PDB entry 7V0O | electron microscopy, 6.60 A resolution (low resolution: residue-level contacts below are approximate; hydrogen-bond / salt-bridge calls are withheld) | chains A and B of the 16 polymer chains in the assembly

[Chain A (and B)]
Name: Spike glycoprotein E1
Source organism: Eastern equine encephalitis virus
Notes: chain B of this document is another copy of the same molecule, construct and numbering; everything in this record applies to it too
UniProtKB: Q4QXJ7 (POLS_EEEVF); residues 1-400 here correspond to UniProt positions 802-1201 (UniProt number = residue number + 801)
Chain sequence (400 residues; each row starts with the number of its first residue):
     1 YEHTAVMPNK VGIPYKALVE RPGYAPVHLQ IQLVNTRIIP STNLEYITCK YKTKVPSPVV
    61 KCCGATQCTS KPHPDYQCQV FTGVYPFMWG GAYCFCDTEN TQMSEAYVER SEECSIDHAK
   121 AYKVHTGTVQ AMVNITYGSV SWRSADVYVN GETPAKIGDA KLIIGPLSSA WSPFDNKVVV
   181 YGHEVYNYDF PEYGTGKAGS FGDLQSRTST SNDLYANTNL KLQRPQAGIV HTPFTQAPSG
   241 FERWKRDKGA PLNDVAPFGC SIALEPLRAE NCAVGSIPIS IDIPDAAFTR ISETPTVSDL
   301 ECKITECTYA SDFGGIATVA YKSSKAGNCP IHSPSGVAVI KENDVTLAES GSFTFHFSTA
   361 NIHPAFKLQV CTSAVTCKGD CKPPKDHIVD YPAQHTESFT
Disulfides: Cys49-Cys114, Cys62-Cys94, Cys63-Cys96, Cys68-Cys78, Cys260-Cys272, Cys302-Cys377, Cys307-Cys381, Cys329-Cys371

[How chain A and chain B interact]
Pairs across the interface (26; chain A residue first):
  Ser41(A) - Asn43(B)
  Ser41(A) - His125(B)
  Asn43(A) - Ser41(B)
  Lys123(A) - Thr128(B)
  His125(A) - Ser41(B)
  His125(A) - His125(B)
  His125(A) - Thr126(B)
  Thr126(A) - His125(B)
  Thr128(A) - Lys123(B)
  Tyr148(A) - Tyr193(B)
  Tyr148(A) - Arg207(B)
  Asn150(A) - Glu192(B)
  Glu152(A) - Pro191(B)
  Glu152(A) - Glu192(B)
  Glu152(A) - Thr195(B)
  Thr153(A) - Glu192(B)
  Thr153(A) - Tyr193(B)
  Pro154(A) - Gly194(B)
  Pro191(A) - Glu152(B)
  Glu192(A) - Asn150(B)
  Glu192(A) - Glu152(B)
  Tyr193(A) - Tyr148(B)
  Tyr193(A) - Thr153(B)
  Gly194(A) - Pro154(B)
  Thr195(A) - Glu152(B)
  Arg207(A) - Tyr148(B)
Other interface residues (no listed pair), chain A (18 interface residues in all): Gly127
Other interface residues (no listed pair), chain B (20 interface residues in all): Thr42, Gly127, Tyr215

[In short]
The interface between chain A and chain B involves 18 residues on one side and 20 on the other.
Chain A and chain B are both Spike glycoprotein E1 (Eastern equine encephalitis virus); the structure, Cryo-EM
structure of SINV/EEEV in complex with Fab fragment of a moderately/weakly neutralizing human antibody IgG-94,
was determined by electron microscopy, deposited together with 7V0N and 7V0P.
